1FDH - chains A and B of the 4 polymer chains in the assembly; structure by X-ray diffraction, 2.50 A resolution.

Chain A (and B):
Molecule: Hemoglobin F (deoxy) (alpha chain)
From: Homo sapiens
Notes: chain B of this document is another copy of the same molecule, construct and numbering; everything in this record applies to it too
Reference sequence: P69905 (HBA_HUMAN); numbering as in UniProt (aligned over 1-141)
Sequence (141 residues; numbered 1 to 141; the number before each row is that of its first residue):
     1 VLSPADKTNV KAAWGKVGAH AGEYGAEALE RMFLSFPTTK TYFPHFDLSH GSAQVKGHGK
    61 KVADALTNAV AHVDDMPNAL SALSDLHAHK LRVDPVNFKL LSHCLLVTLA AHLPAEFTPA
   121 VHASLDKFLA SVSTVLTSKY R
Curated features (UniProtKB/Swiss-Prot):
  - site: Lys61 (Not glycated)
  - natural variant: Asp6 (A6D: In J-Toronto; this construct carries the variant), Ala13 (A13D: In J-Paris 1/J-Aljezur), Glu27 (A27E: In Shenyang; this construct carries the variant), Lys61 (K61N: In Zambia; deletion: In Clinic), Asp64 (A64D: In Pontoise; this construct carries the variant), Asp75 (D75A: In Lille; D75G: In Chapel Hill; D75N: In G-Pest), Ala111 (A111D: In Petah Tikva)
Ion coordination: heme Fe near His87 (its only coordinating residue here)
Small-molecule neighbours: heme (HEM): Met32, Thr39, Tyr42, Phe43, His45, Phe46, His58, Lys61, Val62, Ala65, Leu66, Leu83, Leu86, His87, Leu91, Val93, Asn97, Phe98, Leu101, Val132, Leu136

Chain A / chain B interface:
Pairs across the interface - 4 pairs, chain A then chain B:
  Asp126(A) - Arg141(B)  salt bridge
  Lys127(A) - Arg141(B)  hydrogen bond (side chain-backbone)
  Arg141(A) - Asp126(B)  salt bridge
  Arg141(A) - Lys127(B)  hydrogen bond (backbone-side chain)
Also at the interface, not in a pair above, chain A (6 interface residues in all): Val1, Ala130, Ser138
Also at the interface, not in a pair above, chain B (6 interface residues in all): Val1, Ala130, Ser138

In short:
Chain A and chain B each contribute 6 residues to their interface, with 2 hydrogen bonds and 2 salt bridges.
Among the polar pairs are Asp126(A)-Arg141(B) and Lys127(A)-Arg141(B). Ligands of chain A: heme.
Chain A and chain B are both Hemoglobin F (deoxy) (alpha chain) (Homo sapiens); the structure, Structure of
human foetal deoxyhaemoglobin, was determined by X-ray diffraction.
